PDB entry 8RMM | electron microscopy, 3.26 A resolution | chains A and B of the 21 polymer chains in the assembly

Chain A (and B):
Molecule: Calcium homeostasis modulator protein 4
Organism: Homo sapiens
Notes: chain B of this document is another copy of the same molecule, construct and numbering; everything in this record applies to it too
UniProt: Q5JW98 (CAHM4_HUMAN); residue numbers follow UniProt; this construct covers 2-314
Sequence (322 residues; each row starts with the number of its first residue; numbering starts at 0):
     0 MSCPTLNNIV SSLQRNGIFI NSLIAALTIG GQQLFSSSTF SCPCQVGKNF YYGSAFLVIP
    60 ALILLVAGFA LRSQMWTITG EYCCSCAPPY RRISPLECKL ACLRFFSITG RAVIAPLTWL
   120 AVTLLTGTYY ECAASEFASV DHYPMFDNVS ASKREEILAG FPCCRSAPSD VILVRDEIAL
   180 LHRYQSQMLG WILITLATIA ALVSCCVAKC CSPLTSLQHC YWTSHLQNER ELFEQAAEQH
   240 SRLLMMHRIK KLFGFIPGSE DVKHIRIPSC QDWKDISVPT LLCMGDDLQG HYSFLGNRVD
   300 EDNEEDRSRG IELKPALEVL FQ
Unresolved in the structure: 0-4, 83-93, 279-321
Sequence notes: initiating methionine (0); expression tag (1, 315-321)
Disulfides: Cys41-Cys131, Cys43-Cys162

How chain A and chain B interact:
Residue-residue contacts (35; chain A residue first):
  Leu124(A) - Phe34(B)  hydrophobic
  Leu179(A) - Arg164(B)
  Leu180(A) - Gln44(B)
  Arg182(A) - Ser40(B)  hydrogen bond
  Tyr183(A) - Lys47(B)
  Tyr183(A) - Tyr50(B)
  Gln186(A) - Tyr51(B)
  Trp190(A) - Phe34(B)  hydrophobic
  Trp190(A) - Phe55(B)
  Trp190(A) - Pro59(B)  hydrophobic
  Thr194(A) - Ile58(B)
  Thr197(A) - Val65(B)
  Leu201(A) - Val65(B)  hydrophobic
  Cys204(A) - Trp75(B)
  Lys208(A) - Trp75(B)
  Ser215(A) - Thr76(B)
  Leu216(A) - Phe232(B)  hydrophobic
  Ser223(A) - Ser240(B)
  His224(A) - Ser240(B)
  His224(A) - Arg247(B)
  Asn227(A) - Ser240(B)  hydrogen bond
  Asn227(A) - Arg241(B)  hydrogen bond (side chain-backbone)
  Asn227(A) - Met244(B)
  Glu228(A) - Met244(B)
  Leu231(A) - Met244(B)  hydrophobic
  Phe232(A) - Ile275(B)  hydrophobic
  Ala235(A) - Ile248(B)  hydrophobic
  Ala235(A) - Phe254(B)
  Ala235(A) - Pro256(B)  hydrophobic
  Gln238(A) - Asp260(B)  hydrogen bond
  His239(A) - Phe254(B)
  His239(A) - Ile264(B)
  His239(A) - Ile266(B)
  Leu242(A) - Asp260(B)
  Met245(A) - Val261(B)  hydrophobic
Also at the interface, not in a pair above, chain A (30 interface residues in all): Glu176, Met187, Tyr220, Leu225, Leu243
Also at the interface, not in a pair above, chain B (37 interface residues in all): Ala54, Ile62, Ala236, Glu237, His239, Leu243, Phe252, Ser258, Arg265, Pro267, Pro278

In short:
The interface between chain A and chain B involves 30 residues on one side and 37 on the other; the contacts
include 4 hydrogen bonds. Among the polar pairs are Arg182(A)-Ser40(B), Asn227(A)-Ser240(B) and
Asn227(A)-Arg241(B).
Chain A and chain B are both Calcium homeostasis modulator protein 4 (Homo sapiens); the structure, Structure
of heteromeric CALHM2/4 channel in complex with synthetic nanobodies SbC2 and SbC4, was determined by electron
microscopy (same publication as 8RMK, 8RML and 8RMN).
